PDB entry 9P4V | electron microscopy, 2.08 A resolution | chains B and O of the 12 polymer chains in the assembly

[Chain B (and O)]
Name: Fatty acid synthase subunit alpha
Source organism: Saccharomyces cerevisiae
Notes: EC 2.3.1.86, 1.1.1.100, 2.3.1.41; chain O of this document is another copy of the same molecule, construct and numbering; everything in this record applies to it too
Reference sequence: P19097 (FAS2_YEAST); residues 1-1887 here = UniProt positions 1-1887
Sequence (1887 residues; each row starts with the number of its first residue):
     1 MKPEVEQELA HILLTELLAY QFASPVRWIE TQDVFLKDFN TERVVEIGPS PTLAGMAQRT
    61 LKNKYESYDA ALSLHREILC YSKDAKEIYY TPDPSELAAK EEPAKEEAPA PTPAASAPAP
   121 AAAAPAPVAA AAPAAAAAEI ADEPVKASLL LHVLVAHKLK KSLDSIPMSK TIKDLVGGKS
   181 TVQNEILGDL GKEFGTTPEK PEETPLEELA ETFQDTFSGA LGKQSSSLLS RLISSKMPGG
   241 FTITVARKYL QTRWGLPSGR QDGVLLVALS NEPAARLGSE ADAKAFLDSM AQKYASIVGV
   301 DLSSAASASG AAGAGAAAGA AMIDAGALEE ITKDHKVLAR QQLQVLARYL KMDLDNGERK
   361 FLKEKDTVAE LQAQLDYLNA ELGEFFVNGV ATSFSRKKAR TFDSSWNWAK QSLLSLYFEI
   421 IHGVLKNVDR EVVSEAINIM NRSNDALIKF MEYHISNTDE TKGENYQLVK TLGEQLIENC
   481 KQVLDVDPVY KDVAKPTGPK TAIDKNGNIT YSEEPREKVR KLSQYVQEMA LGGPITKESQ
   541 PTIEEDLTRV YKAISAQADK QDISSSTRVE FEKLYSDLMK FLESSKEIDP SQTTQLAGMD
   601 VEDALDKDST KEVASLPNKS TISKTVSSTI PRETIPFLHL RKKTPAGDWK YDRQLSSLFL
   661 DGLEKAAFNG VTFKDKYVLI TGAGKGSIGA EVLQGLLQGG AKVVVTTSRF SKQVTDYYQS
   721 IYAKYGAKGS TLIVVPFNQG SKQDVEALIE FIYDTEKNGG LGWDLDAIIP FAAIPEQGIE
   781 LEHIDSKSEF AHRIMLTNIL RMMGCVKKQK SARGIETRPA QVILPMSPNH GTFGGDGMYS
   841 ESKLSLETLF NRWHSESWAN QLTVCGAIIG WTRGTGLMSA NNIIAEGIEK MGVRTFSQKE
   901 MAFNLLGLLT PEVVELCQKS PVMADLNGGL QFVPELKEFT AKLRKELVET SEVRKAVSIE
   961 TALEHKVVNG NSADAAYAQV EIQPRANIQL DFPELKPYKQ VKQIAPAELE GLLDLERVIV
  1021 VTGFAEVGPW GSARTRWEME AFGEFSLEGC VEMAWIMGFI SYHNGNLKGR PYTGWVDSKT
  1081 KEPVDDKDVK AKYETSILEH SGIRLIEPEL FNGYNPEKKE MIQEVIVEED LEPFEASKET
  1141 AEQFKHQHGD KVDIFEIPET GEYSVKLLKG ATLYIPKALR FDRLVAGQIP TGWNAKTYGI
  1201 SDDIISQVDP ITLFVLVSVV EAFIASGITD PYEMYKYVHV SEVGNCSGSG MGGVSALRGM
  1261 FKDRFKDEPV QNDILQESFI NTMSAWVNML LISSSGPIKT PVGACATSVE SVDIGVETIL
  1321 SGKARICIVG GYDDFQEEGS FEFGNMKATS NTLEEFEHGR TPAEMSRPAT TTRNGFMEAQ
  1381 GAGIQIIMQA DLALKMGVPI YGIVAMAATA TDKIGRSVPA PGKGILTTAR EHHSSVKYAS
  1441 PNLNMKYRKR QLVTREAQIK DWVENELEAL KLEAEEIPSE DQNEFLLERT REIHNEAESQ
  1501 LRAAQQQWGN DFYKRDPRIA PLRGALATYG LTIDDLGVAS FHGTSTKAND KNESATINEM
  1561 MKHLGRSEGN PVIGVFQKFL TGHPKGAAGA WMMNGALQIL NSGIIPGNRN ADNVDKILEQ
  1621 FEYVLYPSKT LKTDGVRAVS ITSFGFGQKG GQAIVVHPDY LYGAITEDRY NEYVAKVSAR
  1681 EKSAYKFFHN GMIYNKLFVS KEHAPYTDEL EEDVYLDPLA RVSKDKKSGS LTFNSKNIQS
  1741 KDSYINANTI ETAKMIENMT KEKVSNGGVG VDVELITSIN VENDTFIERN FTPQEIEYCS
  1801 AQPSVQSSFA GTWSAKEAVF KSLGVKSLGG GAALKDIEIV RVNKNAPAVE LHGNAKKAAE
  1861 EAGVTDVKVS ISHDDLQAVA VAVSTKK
Disordered / not traced: 95-328, 539-623, 972-978, 1475-1481, 1745-1887
Swiss-Prot annotation at these positions:
  - active site (For beta-ketoacyl synthase activity): C1305, H1542, H1583
  - binding site (acetyl-CoA): D1772 to E1774, Y1798, S1808, E1817 to S1827, R1841 to K1844, I1871 to H1873
  - binding site (Mg(2+)): D1772, V1773, E1774, S1872, H1873
  - modified residue: S50 (Phosphoserine), S180 (O-(pantetheine 4'-phosphoryl)serine), S523 (Phosphoserine), S958 (Phosphoserine), S1440 (Phosphoserine)
  - cross-link: K37 (Glycyl lysine isopeptide (Lys-Gly) (interchain with G-Cter in ubiquitin))
  - mutagenesis: G1250 (G1250S: Cerulenin-resistance), V1769 (V1769D: Does not affect oligomerization; when associated with S-1771 and L-1773 or S-1771; L-1773; S-1879 and E-1881), G1770 (G1770D: Loss of transferase activity), V1771 (V1771S: Does not affect oligomerization but lacks transferase activity; when associated with D-1769 and L-1773 or D-1769; L-1773; S-1879 and E-1881), D1772 (D1772S: Loss of transferase activity; when associated with S-1774), V1773 (V1773L: Does not affect oligomerization but lacks transferase activity; when associated with D-1769 and S-1771 or D-1769; S-1771; S-1879 and E-1881), E1774 (E1774S: Loss of transferase activity; when associated with S-1772), R1841 (R1841A: Loss off transferase activity), V1879 (V1879S: Does not affect oligomerization but lacks transferase activity; when associated with D-1769; S-1771; L-1773 and E-1881), V1881 (V1881E: Does not affect oligomerization but lacks transferase activity; when associated with D-1769; S-1771; L-1773 and S-1879)
Covalent attachments: Palmitoyl-CoA (PKZ) linked to R520
Small-molecule neighbours:
  - NADPH (NDP; NADPH dihydro-nicotinamide-adenine-dinucleotide phosphate): G682, G684, S687, I688, G689, T707, S708, R709, F737, N738, Q739, G740, F771, A772, A773, I774, I794, P825, M826, S827, Y839, K843, I869, G870, T872, T875, G876, L877, M878
  - Palmitoyl-CoA (PKZ): L413, L414, L416, Y417, I420, R430, V432, V433, A436, I437, M440, F450, M451, H454, I455, V469, L472, G473, Q475, L476, N479, K491, V493, K521

[Chain B / chain O interface]
Residue-residue contacts (11):
  D334(B) - Y349(O)
  L338(B) - V345(O)  hydrophobic
  L338(B) - Y349(O)  hydrophobic
  Q341(B) - V345(O)
  Q341(B) - R348(O)  hydrogen bond
  V345(B) - L338(O)  hydrophobic
  V345(B) - Q341(O)
  V345(B) - V345(O)  hydrophobic
  R348(B) - Q341(O)  hydrogen bond
  Y349(B) - D334(O)
  Y349(B) - L338(O)  hydrophobic
Other interface residues (no listed pair), chain B (8 interface residues in all): Q342, L346
Other interface residues (no listed pair), chain O (8 interface residues in all): Q342, L346

[In short]
The chain B/chain O interface involves 8 residues from each chain, with 2 hydrogen bonds. The hydrogen-bonded
pair is Q341(B)-R348(O). Ligands of chain B: NADPH. Covalently linked Palmitoyl-CoA: at R520(B).
Both chains are Fatty acid synthase subunit alpha (Saccharomyces cerevisiae). Entry 9P4V (Atomic model of wild
type S. cerevisiae Fatty Acid Synthase (FAS) in complex with Palmitoyl-CoA (in ...) was determined by electron
microscopy (same publication as 9D49, 9P4W, 9D47, 9D48 and 9D4A).
